Entry 3ZU0 (X-ray diffraction, 2.00 A resolution); this record covers chains A and B.

Chain A (and B):
Protein: NAD nucleotidase
Source organism: Haemophilus influenzae
Notes: EC 3.1.3.5; chain B of this document is another copy of the same molecule, construct and numbering; everything in this record applies to it too
Reference sequence: Q4QNY4 (Q4QNY4_HAEI8); residues 25-603 here = UniProt positions 25-603
Chain sequence (579 residues; row label = number of the first residue in the row):
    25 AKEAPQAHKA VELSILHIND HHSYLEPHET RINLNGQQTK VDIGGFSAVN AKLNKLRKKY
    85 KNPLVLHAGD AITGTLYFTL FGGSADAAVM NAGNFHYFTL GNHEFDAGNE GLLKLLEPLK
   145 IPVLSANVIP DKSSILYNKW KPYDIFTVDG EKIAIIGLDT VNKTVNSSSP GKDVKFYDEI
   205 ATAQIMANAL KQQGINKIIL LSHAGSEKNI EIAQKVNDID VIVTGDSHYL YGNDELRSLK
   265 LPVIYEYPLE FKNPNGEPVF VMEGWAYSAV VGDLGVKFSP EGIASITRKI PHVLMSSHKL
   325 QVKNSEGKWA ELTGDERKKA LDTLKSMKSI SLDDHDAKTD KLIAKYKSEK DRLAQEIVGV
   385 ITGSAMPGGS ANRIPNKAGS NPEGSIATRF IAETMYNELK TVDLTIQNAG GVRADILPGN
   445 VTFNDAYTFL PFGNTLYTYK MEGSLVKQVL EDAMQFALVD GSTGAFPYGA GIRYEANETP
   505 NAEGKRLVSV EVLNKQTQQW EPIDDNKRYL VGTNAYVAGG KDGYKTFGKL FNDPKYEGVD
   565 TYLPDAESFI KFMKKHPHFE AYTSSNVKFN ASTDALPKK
Unresolved in the structure: 25-31, 520, 595-603 (chain B: 25-32, 384-411, 435-444, 502-508, 519-523, 588-603)
Ion coordination: Zn2+ site 1: Asp44, His46, Asp94, His252 (together with phosphate ion); Zn2+ site 2: Asp94, Asn126, His227, Asp250 (together with phosphate ion)
Residues lining bound ligands: phosphomethylphosphonic acid adenosyl ester (A12): His46, His127, Asp130, Ser191, His252, Arg397, Asn432, Gly434, Gly435, Arg437, Phe456, Asn458, Ser486, Gly488, Ala489, Asn538, Tyr540, Asp546

How chain A and chain B interact:
Contacting residue pairs - 38 pairs, chain A then chain B:
  Ala150(A) with Ile209(B)
  Ile153(A) with Gln208(B); Asn212(B)
  Asp155(A) with Asn241(B), hydrogen bond; Asn279(B)
  Lys156(A) with Asn279(B), hydrogen bond (backbone-side chain)
  Tyr161(A) with Lys215(B), hydrogen bond
  Lys165(A) with Gln216(B)
  Pro166(A) with Asn212(B); Gln216(B)
  Tyr167(A) with Ala213(B); Gln216(B), hydrogen bond (backbone-side chain); Gln217(B)
  Tyr201(A) with Gln208(B)
  Thr206(A) with Ile209(B)
  Gln208(A) with Ile153(B); Tyr201(B)
  Ile209(A) with Ala150(B); Ile153(B), hydrophobic; Tyr201(B), hydrophobic; Thr206(B); Ile209(B), hydrophobic; Met210(B), hydrophobic
  Met210(A) with Ile209(B), hydrophobic; Ala213(B), hydrophobic
  Asn212(A) with Ile153(B); Pro166(B)
  Ala213(A) with Tyr167(B); Met210(B), hydrophobic
  Lys215(A) with Tyr161(B), hydrogen bond
  Gln216(A) with Lys165(B); Pro166(B); Tyr167(B), hydrogen bond (side chain-backbone)
  Gln217(A) with Tyr167(B); Gln217(B), hydrogen bond
  Asn241(A) with Asp155(B), hydrogen bond
  Asn279(A) with Asp155(B); Lys156(B), hydrogen bond (side chain-backbone)
Interface residues without a listed pair, chain A (24 interface residues in all): Asn162, Ala205, Lys239, Pro278
Interface residues without a listed pair, chain B (24 interface residues in all): Asn162, Ala205, Lys239, Pro278

Summary:
The chain A/chain B interface involves 24 residues from each chain, with 9 hydrogen bonds. Polar contacts
include Asp155(A)-Asn241(B), Lys156(A)-Asn279(B) and Tyr161(A)-Lys215(B). Ligands of chain A:
phosphomethylphosphonic acid adenosyl ester. Asp44(A), His46(A), Asp94(A) and His252(A) coordinate Zn2+ site
1.
Both chains are NAD nucleotidase (Haemophilus influenzae). Entry 3ZU0 (Structure of Haemophilus influenzae NAD
nucleotidase (NadN)) was determined by X-ray diffraction (same publication as 3ZTV).
